Entry 1S0J (X-ray diffraction, 1.65 A resolution); this record covers chain A.

# Chain A
Protein: trans-sialidase
Source organism: Trypanosoma cruzi
Notes: EC 3.2.1.18
UniProt: Q26966 (Q26966_TRYCR); residues 1-634 here correspond to UniProt positions 2-635 (UniProt number = residue number + 1)
Amino-acid sequence (648 residues; each row starts with the number of its first residue; numbers below 1 keep their minus sign (Met-13 is residue -13)):
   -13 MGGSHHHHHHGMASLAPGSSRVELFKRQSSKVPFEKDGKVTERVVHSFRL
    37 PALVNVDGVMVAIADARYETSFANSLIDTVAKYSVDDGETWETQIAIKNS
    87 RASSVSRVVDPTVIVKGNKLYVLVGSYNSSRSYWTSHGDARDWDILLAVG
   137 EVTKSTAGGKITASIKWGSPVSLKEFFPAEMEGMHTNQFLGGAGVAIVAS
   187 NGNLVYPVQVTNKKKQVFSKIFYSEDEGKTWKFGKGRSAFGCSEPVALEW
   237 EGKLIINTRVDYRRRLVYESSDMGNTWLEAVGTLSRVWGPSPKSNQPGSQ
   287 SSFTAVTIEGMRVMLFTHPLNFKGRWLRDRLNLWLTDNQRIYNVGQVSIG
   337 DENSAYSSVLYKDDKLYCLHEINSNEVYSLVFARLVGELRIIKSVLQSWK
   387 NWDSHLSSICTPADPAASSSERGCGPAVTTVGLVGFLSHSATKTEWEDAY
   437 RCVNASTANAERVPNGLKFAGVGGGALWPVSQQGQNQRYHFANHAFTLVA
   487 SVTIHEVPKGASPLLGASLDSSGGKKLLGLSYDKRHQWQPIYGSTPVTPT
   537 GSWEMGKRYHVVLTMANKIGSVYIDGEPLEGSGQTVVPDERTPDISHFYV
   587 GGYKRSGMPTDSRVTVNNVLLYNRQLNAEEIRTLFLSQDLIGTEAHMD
Unresolved in the structure: -13 to 0, 400-408, 633-634
Sequence notes: cloning artifact (-13 to 0); engineered mutation Phe58 (Asn59 in Q26966), Ala59 (Asp60 in Q26966), Lys495 (Ser496 in Q26966), Gly496 (Val497 in Q26966), Lys520 (Glu521 in Q26966), Gly593 (Asp594 in Q26966), Asp597 (Ile598 in Q26966), Arg599 (His600 in Q26966)
Cystine bridges: Cys396-Cys410
Small-molecule neighbours: methylumbelliferyl sialic acid (MUS; 4-methyl-2-oxo-2H-chromen-7-yl 5-(acetylamino)-3,5-dideoxy-L-erythro-non-2-ulopyranosidonic acid): Arg35, Leu36, Arg53, Ala59, Val95, Asp96, Tyr119, Trp120, Thr121, Leu176, Ser229, Glu230, Arg245, Trp312, Arg314, Tyr342, Glu362

# Overview
Bound to chain A: methylumbelliferyl sialic acid.
Chain A is trans-sialidase (Trypanosoma cruzi); the structure, Trypanosoma cruzi trans-sialidase in complex
with MuNANA (Michaelis complex), was determined by X-ray diffraction (same publication as 2AH2 and 1S0I).
